6F3M - chains A and B of the 4 polymer chains in the assembly; structure by X-ray diffraction, 1.60 A resolution.

Chain A:
Name: Adenosylhomocysteinase
Source organism: Pseudomonas aeruginosa (strain ATCC 15692 / DSM 22644 / CIP 104116 / JCM 14847 / LMG 12228 / 1C / PRS 101 / PAO1)
Notes: EC 3.3.1.1
Reference sequence: Q9I685 (SAHH_PSEAE); residues 9-469 here = UniProt positions 9-469
Chain sequence (461 residues; row label = number of the first residue in the row):
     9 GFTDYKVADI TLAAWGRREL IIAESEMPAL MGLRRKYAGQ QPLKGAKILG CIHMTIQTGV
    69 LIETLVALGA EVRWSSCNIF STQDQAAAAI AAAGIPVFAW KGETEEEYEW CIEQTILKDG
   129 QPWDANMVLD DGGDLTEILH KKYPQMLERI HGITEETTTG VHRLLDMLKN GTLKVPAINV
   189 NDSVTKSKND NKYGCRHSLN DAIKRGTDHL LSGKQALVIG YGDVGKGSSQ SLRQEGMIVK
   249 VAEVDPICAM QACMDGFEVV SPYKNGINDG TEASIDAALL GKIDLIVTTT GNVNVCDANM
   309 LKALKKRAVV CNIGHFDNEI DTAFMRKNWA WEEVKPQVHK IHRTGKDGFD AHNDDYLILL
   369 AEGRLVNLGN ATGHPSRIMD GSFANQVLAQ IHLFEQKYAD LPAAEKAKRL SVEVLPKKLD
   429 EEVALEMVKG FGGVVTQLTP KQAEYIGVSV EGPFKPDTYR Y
Bound ions: K+: Gln-65, Thr-380, His-382; Zn2+: Cys-85, Asp-139, His-323
Small-molecule neighbours:
  - adenosine (ADN): Ile-60, His-61, Thr-63, Gln-65, Thr-66, Asp-139, Glu-164, Thr-165, Lys-194, Asp-198, His-323, Leu-373, Asn-375, Leu-376, Thr-380, Gly-381, His-382, Met-387, Phe-391
  - NAD (nicotinamide-adenine-dinucleotide), molecule 1: Thr-165, Thr-166, Thr-167, Lys-194, Asp-198, Asn-199, Cys-203, Ile-227, Gly-228, Tyr-229, Gly-230, Asp-231, Val-232, Gly-233, Ala-250, Glu-251, Val-252, Asp-253, Cys-256, Thr-297, Thr-298, Gly-299, Asn-300, Val-303, Ile-321, Gly-322, His-323, Leu-373, Asn-375, Leu-376, His-382
  - NAD, molecule 2: Leu-446, Gln-450, Ile-454, Lys-463, Tyr-467
UniProt features mapped onto this chain:
  - binding site (substrate): Thr-63, Asp-139, Glu-164, Lys-194, Asp-198
  - binding site (NAD(+)): Thr-165 to Thr-167, Asn-199, Gly-228 to Gly-233, Glu-251, Asn-300, Ile-321 to His-323, Asn-375
What the authors report for this chain:
  - K+ coordination: Gln-65, Thr-380 to Ser-384
  - Zn2+ coordination: Cys-85, Asp-139, His-323
  - binding site for adenosine: Gln-65, His-323
  - conformationally variable residues (domain motion, side-chain flip): Gln-65, His-323
  - mutagenesis - Q65A: decreased catalytic activity on K+ ions
  - mutagenesis - Q65A: decreased binding to adenosine

Chain B:
Name: Adenosylhomocysteinase
Source organism: Pseudomonas aeruginosa (strain ATCC 15692 / DSM 22644 / CIP 104116 / JCM 14847 / LMG 12228 / 1C / PRS 101 / PAO1)
Notes: EC 3.3.1.1
Reference sequence: Q9I685 (SAHH_PSEAE); numbering as in UniProt (aligned over 10-469)
Chain sequence (460 residues; each row starts with the number of its first residue):
    10 FTDYKVADIT LAAWGRRELI IAESEMPALM GLRRKYAGQQ PLKGAKILGC IHMTIQTGVL
    70 IETLVALGAE VRWSSCNIFS TQDQAAAAIA AAGIPVFAWK GETEEEYEWC IEQTILKDGQ
   130 PWDANMVLDD GGDLTEILHK KYPQMLERIH GITEETTTGV HRLLDMLKNG TLKVPAINVN
   190 DSVTKSKNDN KYGCRHSLND AIKRGTDHLL SGKQALVIGY GDVGKGSSQS LRQEGMIVKV
   250 AEVDPICAMQ ACMDGFEVVS PYKNGINDGT EASIDAALLG KIDLIVTTTG NVNVCDANML
   310 KALKKRAVVC NIGHFDNEID TAFMRKNWAW EEVKPQVHKI HRTGKDGFDA HNDDYLILLA
   370 EGRLVNLGNA TGHPSRIMDG SFANQVLAQI HLFEQKYADL PAAEKAKRLS VEVLPKKLDE
   430 EVALEMVKGF GGVVTQLTPK QAEYIGVSVE GPFKPDTYRY
Bound ions: K+: Gln-65, Thr-380, His-382; Zn2+: Cys-85, Asp-139, His-323
Small-molecule neighbours:
  - adenosine (ADN): Ile-60, His-61, Thr-63, Gln-65, Thr-66, Asp-139, Glu-164, Thr-165, Lys-194, Asp-198, His-323, Leu-373, Asn-375, Leu-376, Thr-380, Gly-381, His-382, Met-387, Phe-391
  - NAD (nicotinamide-adenine-dinucleotide), molecule 1: Thr-165, Thr-166, Thr-167, Lys-194, Asp-198, Asn-199, Cys-203, Ile-227, Gly-228, Tyr-229, Gly-230, Asp-231, Val-232, Gly-233, Ala-250, Glu-251, Val-252, Asp-253, Cys-256, Thr-297, Thr-298, Gly-299, Asn-300, Val-303, Ile-321, Gly-322, His-323, Leu-373, Asn-375, Leu-376, His-382
  - NAD, molecule 2: Leu-446, Gln-450, Ile-454, Lys-463, Tyr-467
UniProt features mapped onto this chain:
  - binding site (substrate): Thr-63, Asp-139, Glu-164, Lys-194, Asp-198
  - binding site (NAD(+)): Thr-165 to Thr-167, Asn-199, Gly-228 to Gly-233, Glu-251, Asn-300, Ile-321 to His-323, Asn-375

How chain A and chain B interact:
Pairs across the interface (140; chain A residue first):
  His-170(A) / Tyr-453(B)
  His-170(A) / Ile-454(B)
  Asp-190(A) / Arg-468(B)  hydrogen bond (backbone-side chain)
  Val-192(A) / Ile-255(B)  hydrophobic
  Val-192(A) / Arg-468(B)
  Thr-193(A) / Met-258(B)
  Lys-196(A) / Arg-468(B)
  Lys-196(A) / Tyr-469(B)  hydrogen bond (side chain-backbone)
  Asn-197(A) / Met-262(B)
  Tyr-201(A) / Gln-259(B)
  Tyr-201(A) / Met-262(B)  hydrophobic
  Tyr-201(A) / Asp-263(B)  hydrogen bond
  Arg-204(A) / Met-262(B)  hydrogen bond (side chain-backbone)
  Gly-230(A) / Tyr-467(B)
  Asp-231(A) / Tyr-467(B)
  Asp-231(A) / Tyr-469(B)
  Lys-234(A) / Tyr-469(B)
  Glu-251(A) / Val-443(B)
  Glu-251(A) / Thr-444(B)  hydrogen bond (backbone-backbone)
  Val-252(A) / Val-443(B)
  Val-252(A) / Thr-444(B)
  Val-252(A) / Leu-446(B)  hydrophobic
  Val-252(A) / Phe-462(B)
  Asp-253(A) / Phe-462(B)
  Asp-253(A) / Lys-463(B)  salt bridge
  Asp-253(A) / Tyr-469(B)
  Pro-254(A) / Glu-429(B)
  Pro-254(A) / Ala-432(B)
  Pro-254(A) / Leu-433(B)
  Pro-254(A) / Val-436(B)
  Pro-254(A) / Phe-462(B)
  Ile-255(A) / Val-192(B)  hydrophobic
  Ile-255(A) / Asp-428(B)
  Ile-255(A) / Glu-429(B)
  Ile-255(A) / Ala-432(B)
  Ile-255(A) / Tyr-469(B)  hydrophobic
  Cys-256(A) / Lys-463(B)
  Cys-256(A) / Tyr-469(B)  hydrophobic
  Ala-257(A) / Val-436(B)
  Met-258(A) / Thr-193(B)
  Met-258(A) / Met-435(B)  hydrophobic
  Met-258(A) / Val-436(B)
  Gln-259(A) / Tyr-201(B)
  Gln-259(A) / Tyr-469(B)  hydrogen bond (side chain-backbone)
  Cys-261(A) / Phe-439(B)  hydrophobic
  Met-262(A) / Asn-197(B)
  Met-262(A) / Tyr-201(B)  hydrophobic
  Met-262(A) / Arg-204(B)  hydrogen bond (backbone-side chain)
  Met-262(A) / Ile-386(B)  hydrophobic
  Met-262(A) / Met-435(B)  hydrophobic
  Met-262(A) / Phe-439(B)  hydrophobic
  Asp-263(A) / Tyr-201(B)  hydrogen bond
  Val-267(A) / Gly-441(B)
  Val-267(A) / Val-442(B)  hydrogen bond (backbone-backbone)
  Val-268(A) / Val-442(B)
  Ser-269(A) / Val-442(B)
  Ser-269(A) / Thr-444(B)  hydrogen bond
  Pro-270(A) / Thr-444(B)
  Asn-273(A) / Val-442(B)
  Gly-274(A) / Val-442(B)
  Gly-274(A) / Val-443(B)
  Gly-274(A) / Thr-444(B)
  Gly-274(A) / Gln-445(B)  hydrogen bond (backbone-backbone)
  Ile-275(A) / Gln-445(B)
  Asn-276(A) / Thr-447(B)
  Gly-299(A) / Tyr-453(B)
  Gly-299(A) / Ile-454(B)
  Asn-300(A) / Leu-446(B)
  Asn-300(A) / Gln-450(B)
  Asn-300(A) / Tyr-453(B)
  Asn-300(A) / Ile-454(B)
  Val-301(A) / Gln-450(B)  hydrogen bond (backbone-side chain)
  Val-301(A) / Tyr-453(B)  hydrophobic
  Asn-302(A) / Gln-450(B)  hydrogen bond (backbone-side chain)
  Val-303(A) / Gln-450(B)
  Asn-326(A) / Tyr-453(B)  hydrogen bond
  Ile-386(A) / Met-262(B)  hydrophobic
  Asp-428(A) / Ile-255(B)
  Glu-429(A) / Pro-254(B)
  Glu-429(A) / Ile-255(B)
  Ala-432(A) / Pro-254(B)
  Ala-432(A) / Ile-255(B)
  Leu-433(A) / Pro-254(B)
  Met-435(A) / Met-258(B)  hydrophobic
  Met-435(A) / Met-262(B)  hydrophobic
  Val-436(A) / Pro-254(B)
  Val-436(A) / Ala-257(B)
  Val-436(A) / Met-258(B)
  Phe-439(A) / Cys-261(B)  hydrophobic
  Phe-439(A) / Met-262(B)  hydrophobic
  Gly-441(A) / Val-267(B)
  Val-442(A) / Val-267(B)  hydrogen bond (backbone-backbone)
  Val-442(A) / Val-268(B)
  Val-442(A) / Ser-269(B)
  Val-442(A) / Gly-274(B)
  Val-443(A) / Glu-251(B)
  Val-443(A) / Val-252(B)
  Val-443(A) / Gly-274(B)
  Thr-444(A) / Glu-251(B)  hydrogen bond (backbone-backbone)
  Thr-444(A) / Val-252(B)
  Thr-444(A) / Ser-269(B)  hydrogen bond
  Thr-444(A) / Pro-270(B)
  Thr-444(A) / Gly-274(B)
  Gln-445(A) / Gly-274(B)  hydrogen bond (backbone-backbone)
  Gln-445(A) / Ile-275(B)
  Leu-446(A) / Val-252(B)  hydrophobic
  Leu-446(A) / Asn-300(B)
  Thr-447(A) / Asn-276(B)
  Gln-450(A) / Asn-300(B)
  Gln-450(A) / Val-301(B)  hydrogen bond (side chain-backbone)
  Gln-450(A) / Asn-302(B)  hydrogen bond (side chain-backbone)
  Gln-450(A) / Val-303(B)
  Tyr-453(A) / His-170(B)  hydrogen bond (backbone-side chain)
  Tyr-453(A) / Gly-299(B)
  Tyr-453(A) / Asn-300(B)
  Tyr-453(A) / Val-301(B)  hydrophobic
  Tyr-453(A) / Asn-326(B)  hydrogen bond
  Ile-454(A) / His-170(B)
  Ile-454(A) / Asn-300(B)
  Phe-462(A) / Val-252(B)
  Phe-462(A) / Asp-253(B)
  Phe-462(A) / Pro-254(B)
  Lys-463(A) / Asp-253(B)  salt bridge
  Lys-463(A) / Cys-256(B)
  Tyr-467(A) / Gly-230(B)
  Tyr-467(A) / Asp-231(B)
  Tyr-467(A) / Arg-468(B)  hydrogen bond (backbone-side chain)
  Arg-468(A) / Asp-190(B)  hydrogen bond (side chain-backbone)
  Arg-468(A) / Val-192(B)
  Arg-468(A) / Lys-196(B)
  Arg-468(A) / Tyr-467(B)  hydrogen bond (side chain-backbone)
  Arg-468(A) / Arg-468(B)
  Arg-468(A) / Tyr-469(B)
  Tyr-469(A) / Lys-196(B)  hydrogen bond (backbone-side chain)
  Tyr-469(A) / Asp-231(B)
  Tyr-469(A) / Lys-234(B)
  Tyr-469(A) / Asp-253(B)
  Tyr-469(A) / Ile-255(B)  hydrophobic
  Tyr-469(A) / Cys-256(B)  hydrophobic
  Tyr-469(A) / Gln-259(B)  hydrogen bond (backbone-side chain)
Interface residues without a listed pair, chain A (68 interface residues in all): Ser-191, Ala-250, Tyr-271, Arg-385, Lys-425, Gly-440, Gly-455, Thr-466
Interface residues without a listed pair, chain B (68 interface residues in all): Ser-191, Ala-250, Tyr-271, Asn-273, Arg-385, Lys-425, Gly-440, Gly-455, Thr-466

In short:
Chain A and chain B each contribute 68 residues to their interface; the contacts include 27 hydrogen bonds and
2 salt bridges. Polar contacts include Asp-253(A)/Lys-463(B), Lys-463(A)/Asp-253(B) and Asp-190(A)/Arg-468(B).
The paper reports a binding site for adenosine at Gln-65(A) and His-323(A); Q65A of chain A reduces catalytic
activity on K+ ions.
Here chain A is Adenosylhomocysteinase and chain B is Adenosylhomocysteinase, both from Pseudomonas aeruginosa
(strain ATCC 15692 / DSM 22644 / CIP 104116 / JCM 14847 / LMG 12228 / 1C / PRS 101 / PAO1). Entry 6F3M
(Crystal structure of S-adenosyl-L-homocysteine hydrolase from Pseudomonas aeruginosa complexed with
adenosine, K+ and Zn2+ cations) was determined by X-ray diffraction, deposited together with 6F3N, 6F3O, 6F3P
and 6F3Q.
